Entry 6QTT (X-ray diffraction, 1.51 A resolution); this record covers chains A and B.

[Chain A]
Molecule: E3 ubiquitin-protein ligase COP1
Source organism: Arabidopsis thaliana
Notes: EC 2.3.2.27
UniProt: P43254 (COP1_ARATH); residues 349-675 here = UniProt positions 349-675
Amino-acid sequence (330 residues; row label = number of the first residue in the row):
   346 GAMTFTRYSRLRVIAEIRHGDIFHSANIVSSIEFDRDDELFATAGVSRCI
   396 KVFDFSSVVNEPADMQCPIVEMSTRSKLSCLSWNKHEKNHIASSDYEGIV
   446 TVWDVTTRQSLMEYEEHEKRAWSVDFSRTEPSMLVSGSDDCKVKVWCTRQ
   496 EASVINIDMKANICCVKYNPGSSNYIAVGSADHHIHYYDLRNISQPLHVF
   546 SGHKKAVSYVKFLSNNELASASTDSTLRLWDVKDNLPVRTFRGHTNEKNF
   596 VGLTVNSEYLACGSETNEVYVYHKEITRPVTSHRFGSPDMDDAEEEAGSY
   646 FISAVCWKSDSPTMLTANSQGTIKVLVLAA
Unresolved in the structure: 346, 364-371, 408-410, 633-643
Sequence notes: expression tag (346-348)
Modified residues: Cys-510 (S-hydroxycysteine; CSO)
Residues lining bound ligands:
  - malonate ion (MLI), molecule 1: Ile-414, Val-415, Glu-416, Arg-453
  - malonate ion (MLI), molecule 2: Gly-547, Lys-549, Arg-573, Thr-585, Arg-587
From the paper describing this entry:
  - mutagenesis - K422A: increased binding to full-length UVR8
  - mutagenesis - Y441A, W467A: abolished signaling in response to UV-B
  - mutagenesis - K422A: unchanged binding to UV-B-activated full-length UVR8
  - mutagenesis - K422A (4-fold): increased binding to CO VP peptide
  - mutagenesis - K422A: decreased binding to CRY2527-535
  - mutagenesis - Y441A, W467A: decreased binding to UVR8
  - mutagenesis - Y441A, W467A: decreased binding to HY5
  - mutagenesis - K422A, W467A: decreased growth
  - mutagenesis - Y441A: increased growth

[Chain B]
Molecule: Transcription factor HY5-like
UniProt: Q8W191 (HYH_ARATH); residue numbers follow UniProt; this construct covers 27-35
Amino-acid sequence (10 residues; each row starts with the number of its first residue):
    26 XELLMVPDMY
Unresolved in the structure: 26-27
Sequence notes: acetylation (26); conflict Tyr-35 (Glu in Q8W191)
Modified residues: ACE (acetyl group) at position 26

[Interface between chain A and chain B]
Contacting residue pairs - 33 pairs, chain A then chain B:
  Ile-373(A) with Leu-29(B), hydrophobic
  Ser-375(A) with Leu-29(B)
  Tyr-441(A) with Leu-29(B)
  Trp-467(A) with Met-30(B); Pro-32(B)
  Asp-484(A) with Pro-32(B)
  Lys-505(A) with Met-34(B)
  Ala-506(A) with Met-34(B), hydrophobic
  Asn-507(A) with Pro-32(B); Met-34(B)
  Cys-509(A) with Val-31(B), hydrophobic; Pro-32(B), hydrophobic
  Ala-526(A) with Pro-32(B); Asp-33(B); Met-34(B), hydrogen bond (backbone-backbone)
  Asp-527(A) with Met-34(B); Tyr-35(B)
  His-528(A) with Asp-33(B), salt bridge; Tyr-35(B)
  Lys-550(A) with Asp-33(B)
  Ala-551(A) with Val-31(B), hydrophobic; Pro-32(B); Asp-33(B), hydrogen bond (backbone-side chain)
  Thr-568(A) with Val-31(B)
  Lys-593(A) with Met-30(B); Val-31(B), hydrogen bond (backbone-backbone)
  Asn-594(A) with Leu-28(B), hydrogen bond (side chain-backbone); Leu-29(B), hydrogen bond (side chain-backbone); Val-31(B)
  Phe-595(A) with Leu-29(B), hydrogen bond (backbone-backbone); Met-30(B); Val-31(B)
  Phe-646(A) with Leu-29(B), hydrophobic
Interface residues without a listed pair, chain A (21 interface residues in all): Ser-553, Ser-648

[In short]
21 residues of chain A and 8 residues of chain B are in contact, with 6 hydrogen bonds and 1 salt bridge.
Polar pairs include His-528(A)/Asp-33(B), Ala-551(A)/Asp-33(B) and Asn-594(A)/Leu-28(B). From the paper: Y441A
and W467A of chain A abolish signaling in response to UV-B; Y441A and W467A of chain A reduce binding to UVR8.
Chain A is E3 ubiquitin-protein ligase COP1 (Arabidopsis thaliana) and chain B is Transcription factor
HY5-like; the structure, Crystal structure of an Arabidopsis WD40 domain in complex with a transcription
factor homolog, was determined by X-ray diffraction (same publication as 6QTO, 6QTQ, 6QTR, 6QTS, 6QTU, 6QTV,
6QTW and 6QTX).
